Entry 1Z19 (X-ray diffraction, 2.80 A resolution); this record covers chains C and B of the 5 polymer chains in the assembly.

Chain C:
Molecule: 16-nt DNA strand
Sequence (16 nucleotides; row label = number of the first residue in the row):
     1 CTCGTTCAGC TTTTTT
Not modelled in the structure: 14-16

Chain B:
Protein: Integrase
From: Enterobacteria phage lambda
Notes: fragment: core-binding and catatlytic domains
Reference sequence: P03700 (VINT_LAMBD); residue numbers follow UniProt; this construct covers 74-356
Chain sequence (283 residues; numbered 74 to 356; the number before each row is that of its first residue):
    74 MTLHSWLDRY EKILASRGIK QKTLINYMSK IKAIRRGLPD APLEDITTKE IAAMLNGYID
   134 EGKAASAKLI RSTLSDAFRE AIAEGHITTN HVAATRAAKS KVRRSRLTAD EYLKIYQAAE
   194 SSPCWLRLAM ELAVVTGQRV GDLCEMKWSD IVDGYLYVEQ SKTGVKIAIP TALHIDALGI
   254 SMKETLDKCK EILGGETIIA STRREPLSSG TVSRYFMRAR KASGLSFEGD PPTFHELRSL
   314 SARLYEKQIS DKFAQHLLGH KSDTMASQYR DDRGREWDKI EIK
Sequence notes: modified residue (101, 127, 203, 219, 255, 290, 338, 342); engineered mutation Lys174 (Glu in P03700)
Modified residues: Mse74, Mse101, Mse127, Mse203, Mse219, Mse255, Mse290, Mse338 (selenomethionine; parent Met); Tyr342 (o-phosphotyrosine; PTR)
Swiss-Prot annotation at these positions:
  - active site: Arg212, Lys235, His308, Arg311, His333, Tyr342 (O-(3'-phospho-DNA)-tyrosine intermediate)
Reported in the primary citation:
  - catalytic residues: Arg212, Lys235, His308, Arg311, His333, Tyr342, Arg346, Arg348
  - binding site for the 16-nt DNA strand (chain C): Tyr342
  - self-association interface (contacts with another copy of this molecule): Trp350 to Lys356
  - conformationally variable residues (order/disorder transition): Ala339 to Arg348

Interface between chain C and chain B:
Contacting residue pairs (34):
  DC3(C) with Pro196(B), phosphate contact; Thr275(B), hydrogen bond to the phosphate; Arg276(B), phosphate contact; Tyr288(B), hydrogen bond to the phosphate
  DG4(C) with Trp198(B), hydrogen bond to the phosphate; Ser274(B), phosphate contact; Thr275(B), hydrogen bond to the phosphate; Arg276(B), phosphate contact; Thr284(B), sugar contact; Tyr288(B), base contact
  DT5(C) with Pro279(B), phosphate contact; Leu280(B), phosphate contact; Ser281(B), phosphate contact; Thr284(B), hydrogen bond to the phosphate; Arg287(B), base contact
  DT6(C) with Arg287(B), hydrogen bond to the base
  DC10(C) with Lys136(B), salt bridge to the phosphate; Ser139(B), sugar contact
  DT11(C) with Gly135(B), phosphate contact; Lys136(B), phosphate contact; Ala138(B), phosphate contact; Ser139(B), hydrogen bond to the phosphate; Leu142(B), base contact; Arg176(B), salt bridge to the phosphate
  DT12(C) with Leu142(B), base contact; Val175(B), phosphate contact; Arg176(B), hydrogen bond to the phosphate; Arg177(B), hydrogen bond to the phosphate
  DT13(C) with Val175(B), phosphate contact; Arg179(B), salt bridge to the phosphate; Lys235(B), hydrogen bond to the base; His308(B), sugar contact; Tyr342(B), covalent bond; Arg346(B), salt bridge to the phosphate
Other interface residues (no listed pair), chain C (9 interface residues in all): DG9
Other interface residues (no listed pair), chain B (36 interface residues in all): Lys95, Asn99, Ser102, Lys105, Arg109, Tyr131, Ala137, Lys174, Ser194, Arg212, Glu309, Mse338

Overview:
9 residues of chain C and 36 residues of chain B are in contact, with 1 covalent bond, 10 hydrogen bonds and 4
salt bridges. Polar pairs include DT6(C)-Arg287(B), DT13(C)-Lys235(B) and DC3(C)-Thr275(B). The paper reports
catalytic residues Arg212(B), Lys235(B) and His308(B) among others; a binding site for the 16-nt DNA strand
(chain C) at Tyr342(B).
Chain C is a 16-nt DNA strand and chain B is Integrase (Enterobacteria phage lambda); the structure, Crystal
structure of a lambda integrase(75-356) dimer bound to a COC' core site, was determined by X-ray diffraction,
deposited together with 1Z1B and 1Z1G.
